Entry 7MKA (electron microscopy, 3.54 A resolution); this record covers chains O and a of the 15 polymer chains in the assembly.

Chain O:
Molecule: 40-nt DNA strand
Sequence (40 nucleotides; each row starts with the number of its first residue; numbers below 1 keep their minus sign (DC-65 is residue -65)):
   -65 CTACCGATAAGCACTCGGATAGTAGAGTTTTTTTTTGGTT

Chain a:
Name: DNA-directed RNA polymerase subunit
Organism: Saccharomyces cerevisiae
Notes: EC 2.7.7.6
UniProt: A0A6A5Q1P2 (A0A6A5Q1P2_YEASX); residue numbers follow UniProt; this construct covers 1-1733
Chain sequence (1733 residues; each row starts with the number of its first residue):
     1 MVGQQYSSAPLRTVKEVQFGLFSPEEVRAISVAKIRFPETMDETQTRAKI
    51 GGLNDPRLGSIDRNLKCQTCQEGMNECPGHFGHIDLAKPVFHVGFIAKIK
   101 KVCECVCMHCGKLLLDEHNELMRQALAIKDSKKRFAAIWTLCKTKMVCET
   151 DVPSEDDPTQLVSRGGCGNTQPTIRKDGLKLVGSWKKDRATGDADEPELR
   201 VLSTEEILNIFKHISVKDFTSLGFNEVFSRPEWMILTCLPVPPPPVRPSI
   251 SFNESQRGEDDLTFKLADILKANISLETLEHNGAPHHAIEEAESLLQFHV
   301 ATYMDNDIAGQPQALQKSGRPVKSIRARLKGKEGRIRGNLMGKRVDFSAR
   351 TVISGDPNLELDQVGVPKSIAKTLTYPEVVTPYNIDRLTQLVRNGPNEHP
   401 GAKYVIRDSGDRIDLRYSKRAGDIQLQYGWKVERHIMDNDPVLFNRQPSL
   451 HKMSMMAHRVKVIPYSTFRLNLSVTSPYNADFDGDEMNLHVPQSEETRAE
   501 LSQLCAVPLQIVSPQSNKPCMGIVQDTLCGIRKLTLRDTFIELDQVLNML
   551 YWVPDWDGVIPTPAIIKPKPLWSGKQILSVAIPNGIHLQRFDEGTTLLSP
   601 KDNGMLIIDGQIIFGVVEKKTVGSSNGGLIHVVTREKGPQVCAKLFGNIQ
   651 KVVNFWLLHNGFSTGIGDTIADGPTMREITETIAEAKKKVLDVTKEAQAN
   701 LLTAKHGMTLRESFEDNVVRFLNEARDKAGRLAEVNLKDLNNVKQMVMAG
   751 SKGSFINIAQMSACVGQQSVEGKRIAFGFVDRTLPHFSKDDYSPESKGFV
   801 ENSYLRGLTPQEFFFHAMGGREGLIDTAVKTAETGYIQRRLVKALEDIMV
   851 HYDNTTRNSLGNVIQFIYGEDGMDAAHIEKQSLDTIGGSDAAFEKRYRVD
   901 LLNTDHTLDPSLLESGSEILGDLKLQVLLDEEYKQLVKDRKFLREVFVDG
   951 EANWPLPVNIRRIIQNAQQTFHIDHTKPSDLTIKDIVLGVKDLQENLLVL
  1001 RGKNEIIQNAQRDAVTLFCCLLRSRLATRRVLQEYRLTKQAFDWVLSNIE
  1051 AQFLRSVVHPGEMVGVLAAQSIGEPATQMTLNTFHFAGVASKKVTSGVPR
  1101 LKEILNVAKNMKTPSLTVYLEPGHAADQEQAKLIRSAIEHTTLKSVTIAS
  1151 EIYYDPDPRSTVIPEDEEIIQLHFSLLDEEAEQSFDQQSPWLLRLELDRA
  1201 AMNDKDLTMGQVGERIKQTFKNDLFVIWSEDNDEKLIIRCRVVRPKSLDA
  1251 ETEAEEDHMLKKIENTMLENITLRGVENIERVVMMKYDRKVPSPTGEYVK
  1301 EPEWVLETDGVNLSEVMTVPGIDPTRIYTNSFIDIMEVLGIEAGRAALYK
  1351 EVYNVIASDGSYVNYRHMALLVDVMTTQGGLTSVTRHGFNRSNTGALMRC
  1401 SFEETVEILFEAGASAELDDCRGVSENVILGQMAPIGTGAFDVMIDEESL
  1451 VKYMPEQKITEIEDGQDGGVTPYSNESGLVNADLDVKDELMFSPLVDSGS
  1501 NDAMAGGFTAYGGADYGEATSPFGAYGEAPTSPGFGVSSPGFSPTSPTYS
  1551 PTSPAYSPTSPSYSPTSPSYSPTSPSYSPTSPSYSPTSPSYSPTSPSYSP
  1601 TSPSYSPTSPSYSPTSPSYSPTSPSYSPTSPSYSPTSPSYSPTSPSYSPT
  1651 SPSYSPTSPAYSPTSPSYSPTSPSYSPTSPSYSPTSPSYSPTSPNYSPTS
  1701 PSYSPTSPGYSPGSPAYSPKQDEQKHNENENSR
Unresolved in the structure: 1, 1082-1092, 1176-1184, 1246-1253, 1455-1733
Metal / ion sites: Zn2+ site 1: Cys67, Cys70, His80; Zn2+ site 2: Cys110, Cys148, Cys167; Mg2+ site 1: Asp481, Asp483, Asp485 (shared with 1 residue of chain r); Mg2+ site 2: Asn1393, Thr1394

Interface between chain O and chain a:
Residue-residue contacts (13; chain O residue first):
  DC-50(O) with Glu1403(a), phosphate contact
  DG-49(O) with Arg337(a), salt bridge to the phosphate; Glu1403(a), phosphate contact
  DG-48(O) with Ala832(a), sugar contact; Gly835(a), sugar contact
  DA-47(O) with Lys332(a), phosphate contact
  DT-46(O) with Gln447(a), sugar contact
  DA-45(O) with Arg344(a), salt bridge to the phosphate; Arg350(a), hydrogen bond to the phosphate
  DG-44(O) with Arg350(a), salt bridge to the phosphate
  DT-38(O) with Phe252(a), base contact
  DT-37(O) with Lys317(a), sugar contact; Ser318(a), phosphate contact
Also at the interface, not in a pair above, chain O (11 interface residues in all): DC-52, DT-51
Also at the interface, not in a pair above, chain a (19 interface residues in all): Arg326, Lys330, Pro448, Glu486, Thr831, Tyr836, Arg839, Arg1386

Overview:
11 residues of chain O and 19 residues of chain a are in contact; the contacts include 1 hydrogen bond and 3
salt bridges. Polar pairs include DA-45(O)-Arg350(a), DG-49(O)-Arg337(a) and DA-45(O)-Arg344(a). Cys67(a),
Cys70(a) and His80(a) coordinate Zn2+ site 1.
Here chain O is a 40-nt DNA strand and chain a is DNA-directed RNA polymerase subunit (Saccharomyces
cerevisiae). Entry 7MKA (Structure of EC+EC (leading EC-focused)) was determined by electron microscopy,
deposited together with 7MEI, 7MK9, 7ML0, 7ML1, 7ML2, 7ML3 and 7ML4.
